Entry 7WBZ (X-ray diffraction, 2.42 A resolution); this record covers chains H and L of the 3 polymer chains in the assembly.

# Chain H
Protein: 2303 heavy chain
Organism: Homo sapiens
Chain sequence (222 residues; each row starts with the number of its first residue):
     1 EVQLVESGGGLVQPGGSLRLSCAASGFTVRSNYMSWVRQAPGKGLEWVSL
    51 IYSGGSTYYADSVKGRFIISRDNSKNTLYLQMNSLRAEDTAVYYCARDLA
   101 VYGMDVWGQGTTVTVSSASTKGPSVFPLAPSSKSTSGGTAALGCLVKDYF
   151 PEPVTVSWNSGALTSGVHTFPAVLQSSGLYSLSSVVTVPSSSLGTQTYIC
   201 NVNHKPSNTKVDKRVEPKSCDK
Disordered / not traced: 134-136, 220-222
Disulfides: Cys22-Cys95, Cys144-Cys200

# Chain L
Protein: 2303 light chain
Organism: Homo sapiens
Chain sequence (215 residues; numbered 1 to 215; the number before each row is that of its first residue):
     1 DIQLTQSPSFLSASVGDRVTITCRASQGISSYLAWYQQKPGKAPKLLIYG
    51 ASTLQSGVPSRFSGSGSGTEFKLTISSLQPEDFATYYCQQLNNYPPVTFG
   101 QGTRLEIKRTVAAPSVFIFPPSDEQLKSGTASVVCLLNNFYPREAKVQWK
   151 VDNALQSGNSQESVTEQDSKDSTYSLSSTLTLSKADYEKHKVYACEVTHQ
   201 GLSSPVTKSFNRGEC
Disulfides: Cys23-Cys88, Cys135-Cys195

# Interface between chain H and chain L
Contacting residue pairs (66; chain H residue first):
  Val37(H) - Phe99(L)  hydrophobic
  Gln39(H) - Gln38(L)  hydrogen bond
  Gln39(H) - Tyr87(L)  hydrogen bond
  Lys43(H) - Tyr87(L)
  Gly44(H) - Tyr87(L)
  Leu45(H) - Pro44(L)  hydrophobic
  Leu45(H) - Phe99(L)
  Trp47(H) - Tyr94(L)
  Trp47(H) - Thr98(L)
  Leu50(H) - Tyr94(L)  hydrophobic
  Tyr94(H) - Gln38(L)  hydrogen bond
  Tyr94(H) - Lys42(L)  hydrogen bond (side chain-backbone)
  Tyr94(H) - Ala43(L)  hydrophobic
  Asp98(H) - Tyr94(L)  hydrogen bond
  Ala100(H) - Leu91(L)
  Ala100(H) - Asn92(L)
  Val101(H) - Tyr32(L)  hydrophobic
  Val101(H) - Tyr49(L)
  Val101(H) - Gly50(L)
  Val101(H) - Leu91(L)
  Val101(H) - Asn92(L)
  Tyr102(H) - Leu46(L)
  Tyr102(H) - Tyr49(L)
  Gly103(H) - Tyr36(L)
  Met104(H) - Tyr36(L)  hydrogen bond (backbone-side chain)
  Met104(H) - Leu46(L)
  Met104(H) - Gln89(L)
  Asp105(H) - Leu46(L)
  Asp105(H) - Gln55(L)
  Trp107(H) - Tyr36(L)
  Trp107(H) - Ala43(L)  hydrophobic
  Trp107(H) - Pro44(L)
  Gly108(H) - Ala43(L)
  Phe126(H) - Ser122(L)
  Phe126(H) - Gln125(L)
  Pro127(H) - Ser122(L)
  Leu128(H) - Phe119(L)
  Leu128(H) - Val134(L)  hydrophobic
  Ala129(H) - Phe119(L)
  Ala141(H) - Phe117(L)  hydrophobic
  Ala141(H) - Phe119(L)
  Leu145(H) - Ser132(L)
  Lys147(H) - Gln125(L)
  Lys147(H) - Ser132(L)
  His168(H) - Asn138(L)
  His168(H) - Asn139(L)  hydrogen bond
  His168(H) - Ser175(L)  hydrogen bond
  Phe170(H) - Leu136(L)  hydrophobic
  Phe170(H) - Ser163(L)
  Phe170(H) - Thr165(L)
  Phe170(H) - Ser175(L)
  Phe170(H) - Leu176(L)
  Phe170(H) - Ser177(L)
  Pro171(H) - Ser163(L)  hydrogen bond (backbone-side chain)
  Pro171(H) - Val164(L)
  Val173(H) - Gln161(L)
  Val173(H) - Glu162(L)
  Val173(H) - Ser163(L)
  Leu174(H) - Gln161(L)  hydrogen bond (backbone-side chain)
  Gln175(H) - Gln161(L)
  Ser183(H) - Ser177(L)  hydrogen bond
  Val185(H) - Leu136(L)  hydrophobic
  Thr187(H) - Asn138(L)
  Lys213(H) - Glu124(L)  salt bridge
  Lys218(H) - Asp123(L)  salt bridge
  Lys218(H) - Cys215(L)
Other interface residues (no listed pair), chain H (40 interface residues in all): Val125, Ser132, Thr139, Leu142, Ser219
Other interface residues (no listed pair), chain L (38 interface residues in all): Asp168

# Overview
40 residues of chain H and 38 residues of chain L are in contact; the contacts include 11 hydrogen bonds and 2
salt bridges. Polar contacts include Lys213(H)-Glu124(L), Lys218(H)-Asp123(L) and Gln39(H)-Gln38(L).
Here chain H is 2303 heavy chain and chain L is 2303 light chain, both from Homo sapiens. Entry 7WBZ (Crystal
structure of the SARS-Cov-2 RBD in complex with Fab 2303) was determined by X-ray diffraction, deposited
together with 7WCD.
